Entry 8JIP (electron microscopy, 2.85 A resolution); this record covers chains R and P of the 6 polymer chains in the assembly.

[Chain R]
Name: Glucagon-like peptide 1 receptor
From: Homo sapiens
UniProt: P43220 (GLP1R_HUMAN); numbering as in UniProt (aligned over 24-463)
Amino-acid sequence (440 residues; numbered 24 to 463; the number before each row is that of its first residue):
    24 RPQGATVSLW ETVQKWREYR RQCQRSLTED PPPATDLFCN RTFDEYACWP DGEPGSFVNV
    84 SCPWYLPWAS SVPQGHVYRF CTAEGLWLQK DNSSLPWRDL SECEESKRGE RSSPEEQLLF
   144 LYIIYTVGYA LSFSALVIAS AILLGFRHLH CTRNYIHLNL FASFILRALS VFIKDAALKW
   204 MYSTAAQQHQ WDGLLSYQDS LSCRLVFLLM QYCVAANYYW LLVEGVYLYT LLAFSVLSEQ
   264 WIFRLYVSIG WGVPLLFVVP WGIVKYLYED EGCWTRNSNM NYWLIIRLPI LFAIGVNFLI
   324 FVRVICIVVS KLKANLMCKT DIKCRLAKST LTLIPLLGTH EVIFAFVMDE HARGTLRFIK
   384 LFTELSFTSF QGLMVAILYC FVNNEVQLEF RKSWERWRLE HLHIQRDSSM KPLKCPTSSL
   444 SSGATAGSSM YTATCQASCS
Unresolved in the structure: 24-29, 129-136, 424-463
Disulfide bonds: C46-C71, C62-C104, C85-C126, C226-C296
Ligand contacts: N-hexadecanoyl-L-glutamic acid (D6M): Y145, I146, T149, V150, A153, L154, S157, K202

[Chain P]
Name: MEDI0382
Amino-acid sequence (29 residues; numbered 1 to 29; the number before each row is that of its first residue):
     1 HSQGTFTSDK SEYLDSERAQ DFVAWLEAG

[Chain R / chain P interface]
Pairs across the interface - 39 pairs, chain R then chain P:
  V30(R) - D15(P)
  S31(R) - D15(P)
  L32(R) - D15(P)  hydrogen bond (backbone-side chain)
  T35(R) - F22(P)
  V36(R) - F22(P)  hydrophobic
  W39(R) - F22(P)  hydrophobic
  W39(R) - L26(P)  hydrophobic
  E68(R) - L26(P)
  E68(R) - E27(P)
  Y69(R) - E27(P)
  P86(R) - E27(P)
  Y88(R) - L26(P)
  Y88(R) - E27(P)  hydrogen bond
  L89(R) - V23(P)  hydrophobic
  L89(R) - E27(P)
  E138(R) - Y13(P)
  L141(R) - F6(P)  hydrophobic
  Y148(R) - F6(P)
  Y152(R) - Q3(P)  hydrogen bond
  K197(R) - Q3(P)  hydrogen bond
  K197(R) - T7(P)
  Y205(R) - S11(P)  hydrogen bond (side chain-backbone)
  Y205(R) - D15(P)
  S206(R) - R18(P)
  W214(R) - F22(P)
  W214(R) - W25(P)  hydrophobic
  Q234(R) - H1(P)
  V237(R) - H1(P)
  T298(R) - T7(P)
  T298(R) - S8(P)
  T298(R) - S11(P)
  R299(R) - S11(P)  hydrogen bond
  N300(R) - G4(P)
  W306(R) - H1(P)
  R380(R) - D9(P)  salt bridge
  L384(R) - S2(P)
  L384(R) - T5(P)
  E387(R) - S2(P)
  L388(R) - S2(P)
Other interface residues (no listed pair), chain R (38 interface residues in all): P90, L144, Y145, V194, L201, A209, F230, Y241, R310
Other interface residues (no listed pair), chain P (23 interface residues in all): K10, E12, L14, S16, A19

[Overview]
Chain R and chain P form an interface of 38 and 23 residues respectively, with 6 hydrogen bonds and 1 salt
bridge. Among the polar pairs are R380(R)-D9(P), L32(R)-D15(P) and Y88(R)-E27(P). Ligands of chain R:
N-hexadecanoyl-L-glutamic acid.
Chain R is Glucagon-like peptide 1 receptor (Homo sapiens) and chain P is MEDI0382; the structure, Cryo-EM
structure of the GLP-1R/GCGR dual agonist MEDI0382-bound human GLP-1R-Gs complex, was determined by electron
microscopy (same publication as 8JIS, 8JIQ, 8JIU, 8JIR and 8JIT).
